Entry 2MTP (solution NMR); this record covers chains A and B of the 3 polymer chains in the assembly.

Chain A:
Name: Filamin-A
Organism: Homo sapiens
UniProt: P21333 (FLNA_HUMAN); numbering as in UniProt (aligned over 2236-2330)
Amino-acid sequence (95 residues; numbered 2236 to 2330; the number before each row is that of its first residue):
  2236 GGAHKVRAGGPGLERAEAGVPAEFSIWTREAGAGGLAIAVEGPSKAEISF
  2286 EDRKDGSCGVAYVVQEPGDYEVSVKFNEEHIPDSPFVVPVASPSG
UniProt features mapped onto this chain:
  - modified residue (Phosphoserine): S2284, S2327, S2329
Reported in the primary citation:
  - mutagenesis - E2276A: unchanged binding to Integrin beta-3
  - mutagenesis - A2268K: unchanged binding to Integrin alpha-IIb (chain B)
  - mutagenesis - A2268K, E2276A: decreased signaling
  - mutagenesis - A2268K, E2276A: unchanged expression
  - mutagenesis - K2240A: abolished binding to membrane

Chain B:
Name: Integrin alpha-IIb
Organism: Homo sapiens
UniProt: P08514 (ITA2B_HUMAN); residues 988-1008 here correspond to UniProt positions 1019-1039 (UniProt number = residue number + 31)
Amino-acid sequence (21 residues; row label = number of the first residue in the row):
   988 WKVGFFKRNRPPLEEDDEEGE
UniProt features mapped onto this chain:
  - motif: G991 to R995 (GFFKR motif)
Reported in the primary citation:
  - mutagenesis - K994E/R997E: abolished binding to Filamin-A (chain A)
  - mutagenesis - K994E/R997E: unchanged binding to Integrin beta-3
  - mutagenesis - K994E/R997E: increased signaling in response to PAC-1

Chain A / chain B interface:
Contacting residue pairs (10; chain A residue first):
  G2236(A) - K989(B)
  G2269(A) - W988(B)
  G2270(A) - R995(B)
  A2274(A) - R997(B)
  K2310(A) - R997(B)
  N2312(A) - W988(B)
  N2312(A) - K989(B)
  N2312(A) - G991(B)
  E2313(A) - K994(B)
  E2313(A) - R995(B)
Also at the interface, not in a pair above, chain A (9 interface residues in all): E2276, E2314
Also at the interface, not in a pair above, chain B (7 interface residues in all): V990
The authors on this interface:
  - residue pairs: E2276(A)-R997(B), N2312(A)-W988(B), E2313(A)-R995(B), E2313(A)-K994(B)
  - hot spots on chain A (mutagenesis) - E2276A: abolished binding to Integrin alpha-IIb (chain B)

Overview:
9 residues of chain A and 7 residues of chain B are in contact. The authors report contacts between E2276(A)
and R997(B), N2312(A) and W988(B) and E2313(A) and R995(B) among others. The paper reports that A2268K and
E2276A of chain A reduce signaling; K2240A of chain A abolishes binding to membrane.
Chain A is Filamin-A and chain B is Integrin alpha-IIb, both from Homo sapiens; the structure, The structure
of Filamin repeat 21 bound to integrin, was determined by solution NMR.
